PDB entry 6W6K | electron microscopy, 3.60 A resolution | chains A and K of the 18 polymer chains in the assembly

[Chain A]
Molecule: 16S rRNA
Source organism: Escherichia coli (strain K12)
Sequence (1542 nucleotides; row label = number of the first residue in the row):
     1 AAAUUGAAGAGUUUGAUCAUGGCUCAGAUUGAACGCUGGCGGCAGGCCUA
    51 ACACAUGCAAGUCGAACGGUAACAGGAAGAAGCUUGCUUCUUUGCUGACG
   101 AGUGGCGGACGGGUGAGUAAUGUCUGGGAAACUGCCUGAUGGAGGGGGAU
   151 AACUACUGGAAACGGUAGCUAAUACCGCAUAACGUCGCAAGACCAAAGAG
   201 GGGGACCUUCGGGCCUCUUGCCAUCGGAUGUGCCCAGAUGGGAUUAGCUA
   251 GUAGGUGGGGUAACGGCUCACCUAGGCGACGAUCCCUAGCUGGUCUGAGA
   301 GGAUGACCAGCCACACUGGAACUGAGACACGGUCCAGACUCCUACGGGAG
   351 GCAGCAGUGGGGAAUAUUGCACAAUGGGCGCAAGCCUGAUGCAGCCAUGC
   401 CGCGUGUAUGAAGAAGGCCUUCGGGUUGUAAAGUACUUUCAGCGGGGAGG
   451 AAGGGAGUAAAGUUAAUACCUUUGCUCAUUGACGUUACCCGCAGAAGAAG
   501 CACCGGCUAACUCCGUGCCAGCAGCCGCGGUAAUACGGAGGGUGCAAGCG
   551 UUAAUCGGAAUUACUGGGCGUAAAGCGCACGCAGGCGGUUUGUUAAGUCA
   601 GAUGUGAAAUCCCCGGGCUCAACCUGGGAACUGCAUCUGAUACUGGCAAG
   651 CUUGAGUCUCGUAGAGGGGGGUAGAAUUCCAGGUGUAGCGGUGAAAUGCG
   701 UAGAGAUCUGGAGGAAUACCGGUGGCGAAGGCGGCCCCCUGGACGAAGAC
   751 UGACGCUCAGGUGCGAAAGCGUGGGGAGCAAACAGGAUUAGAUACCCUGG
   801 UAGUCCACGCCGUAAACGAUGUCGACUUGGAGGUUGUGCCCUUGAGGCGU
   851 GGCUUCCGGAGCUAACGCGUUAAGUCGACCGCCUGGGGAGUACGGCCGCA
   901 AGGUUAAAACUCAAAUGAAUUGACGGGGGCCCGCACAAGCGGUGGAGCAU
   951 GUGGUUUAAUUCGAUGCAACGCGAAGAACCUUACCUGGUCUUGACAUCCA
  1001 CGGAAGUUUUCAGAGAUGAGAAUGUGCCUUCGGGAACCGUGAGACAGGUG
  1051 CUGCAUGGCUGUCGUCAGCUCGUGUUGUGAAAUGUUGGGUUAAGUCCCGC
  1101 AACGAGCGCAACCCUUAUCCUUUGUUGCCAGCGGUCCGGCCGGGAACUCA
  1151 AAGGAGACUGCCAGUGAUAAACUGGAGGAAGGUGGGGAUGACGUCAAGUC
  1201 AUCAUGGCCCUUACGACCAGGGCUACACACGUGCUACAAUGGCGCAUACA
  1251 AAGAGAAGCGACCUCGCGAGAGCAAGCGGACCUCAUAAAGUGCGUCGUAG
  1301 UCCGGAUUGGAGUCUGCAACUCGACUCCAUGAAGUCGGAAUCGCUAGUAA
  1351 UCGUGGAUCAGAAUGCCACGGUGAAUACGUUCCCGGGCCUUGUACACACC
  1401 GCCCGUCACACCAUGGGAGUGGGUUGCAAAAGAAGUAGGUAGCUUAACCU
  1451 UCGGGAGGGCGCUUACCACUUUGUGAUUCAUGACUGGGGUGAAGUCGUAA
  1501 CAAGGUAACCGUAGGGGAACCUGCGGUUGGAUCACCUCCUUA
Disordered / not traced: 1535-1542
Small-molecule neighbours: Mg2+ (MG): G449, G450, A451, G481

[Chain K]
Name: 30S ribosomal protein S11
Source organism: Escherichia coli (strain K12)
Reference sequence: P0A7R9 (RS11_ECOLI); residues 0-128 here correspond to UniProt positions 1-129 (UniProt number = residue number + 1)
Amino-acid sequence (129 residues; row label = number of the first residue in the row; numbering starts at 0):
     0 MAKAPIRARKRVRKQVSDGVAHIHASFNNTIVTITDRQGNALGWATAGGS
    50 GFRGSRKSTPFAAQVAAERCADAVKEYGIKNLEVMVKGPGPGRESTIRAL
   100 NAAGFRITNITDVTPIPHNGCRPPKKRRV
Disordered / not traced: 0-11

[Chain A / chain K interface]
Pairs across the interface - 44 pairs, chain A then chain K:
  A675(A) / His-117(K)  base contact
  A675(A) / Gly-119(K)  base contact
  A676(A) / Gly-119(K)  base contact
  U677(A) / Cys-120(K)  hydrogen bond to the sugar
  G683(A) / Gly-38(K)  hydrogen bond to the base
  U684(A) / Asn-39(K)  hydrogen bond to the sugar
  U684(A) / Ala-40(K)  hydrogen bond to the base
  U686(A) / Trp-43(K)  hydrogen bond to the base
  A687(A) / Trp-43(K)  sugar contact
  G688(A) / Trp-43(K)  sugar contact
  G688(A) / Thr-45(K)  hydrogen bond to the phosphate
  G688(A) / Gly-48(K)  phosphate contact
  C689(A) / Asn-28(K)  phosphate contact
  C689(A) / Ile-30(K)  phosphate contact
  C689(A) / Thr-45(K)  hydrogen bond to the phosphate
  C689(A) / Ala-46(K)  phosphate contact
  C689(A) / Gly-47(K)  phosphate contact
  G690(A) / Asn-28(K)  hydrogen bond to the phosphate
  G691(A) / Ser-25(K)  hydrogen bond to the phosphate
  U692(A) / Asn-27(K)  hydrogen bond to the base
  U692(A) / Ser-54(K)  hydrogen bond to the base
  A694(A) / Ser-54(K)  phosphate contact
  A695(A) / Gly-53(K)  phosphate contact
  A695(A) / Ser-54(K)  hydrogen bond to the phosphate
  A696(A) / Gly-53(K)  phosphate contact
  A704(A) / Trp-43(K)  base contact
  G705(A) / Ile-30(K)  base contact
  G705(A) / Thr-32(K)  base contact
  G705(A) / Trp-43(K)  base contact
  A706(A) / Thr-32(K)  hydrogen bond to the sugar
  U707(A) / Gly-38(K)  base contact
  A715(A) / Gly-119(K)  base contact
  U717(A) / Asn-118(K)  sugar contact
  A718(A) / His-117(K)  hydrogen bond to the base
  A718(A) / Asn-118(K)  sugar contact
  G778(A) / Cys-120(K)  hydrogen bond to the sugar
  C779(A) / Arg-121(K)  phosphate contact
  A780(A) / Lys-125(K)  salt bridge to the phosphate
  C795(A) / Val-128(K)  sugar contact
  C796(A) / Lys-125(K)  phosphate contact
  C796(A) / Val-128(K)  phosphate contact
  A1507(A) / Val-128(K)  phosphate contact
  G1523(A) / Lys-124(K)  salt bridge to the phosphate
  C1524(A) / Lys-124(K)  phosphate contact
Other interface residues (no listed pair), chain A (36 interface residues in all): G685, C708, G714, A716, C797, U1506
Other interface residues (no listed pair), chain K (32 interface residues in all): His-21, His-23, Phe-26, Gln-37, Arg-55, Arg-68, Lys-86, Arg-126, Arg-127

[In short]
36 residues of chain A and 32 residues of chain K are in contact; the contacts include 15 hydrogen bonds and 2
salt bridges. Polar pairs include G683(A)/Gly-38(K), U684(A)/Ala-40(K) and U686(A)/Trp-43(K). Chain A binds
Mg2+.
Chain A is 16S rRNA and chain K is 30S ribosomal protein S11, both from Escherichia coli (strain K12); the
structure, 30S-Activated-high-Mg2+, was determined by electron microscopy, deposited together with 6W77, 6W7M,
6W7N and 6W7W.
